8G1J - chains A and E of the 6 polymer chains in the assembly; structure by X-ray diffraction, 2.30 A resolution.

== Chain A ==
Protein: Cyclic GMP-AMP synthase
From: Mus musculus
Notes: EC 2.7.7.86; fragment: catalytic domain, residues 147-507
UniProt: Q8C6L5 (CGAS_MOUSE); numbering as in UniProt (aligned over 147-507)
Sequence (364 residues; each row starts with the number of its first residue):
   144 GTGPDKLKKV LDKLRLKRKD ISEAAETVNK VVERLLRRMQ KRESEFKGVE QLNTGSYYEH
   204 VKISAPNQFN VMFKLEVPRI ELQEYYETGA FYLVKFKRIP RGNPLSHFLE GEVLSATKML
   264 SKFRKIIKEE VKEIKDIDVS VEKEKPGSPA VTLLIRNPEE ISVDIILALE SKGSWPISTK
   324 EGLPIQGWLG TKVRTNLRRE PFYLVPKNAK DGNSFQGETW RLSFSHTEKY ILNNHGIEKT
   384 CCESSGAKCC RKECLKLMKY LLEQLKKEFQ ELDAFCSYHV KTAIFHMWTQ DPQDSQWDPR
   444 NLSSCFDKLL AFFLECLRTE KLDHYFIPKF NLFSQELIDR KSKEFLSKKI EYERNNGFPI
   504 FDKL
Unresolved in the structure: 144-147, 240-244, 351-358
Differences from the reference sequence: expression tag (144-146); engineered mutation Gln211 (Glu in Q8C6L5), Asn213 (Asp in Q8C6L5)
Metal / ion sites: Mg2+: Gln211, Asn213 (together with ATP); Zn2+: His378, Cys384, Cys385, Cys392
Ligand contacts:
  - ATP (adenosine-5'-triphosphate): Gly198, Ser199, Glu202, Lys205, Gln211, Asn213, Arg364, Ser368, Glu371, Lys402, Glu406, Ser420, Tyr421, Lys424, His467
  - GTP (guanosine-5'-triphosphate): Thr197, Gln211, Asn213, Met215, Pro289, Gly290, Ser291, Pro292, Ala293, Asp307, Ile309, Val348, Arg364, Ser366, Ser368
Reported in the primary citation:
  - binding site for GTP: Ser366
  - mutagenesis - E211Q/D213N/K382E: decreased binding to dsDNA
  - specificity-determining residues: His467 (proposed by the authors, not directly observed)
  - mutagenesis - R364A (33-fold), H467A: decreased catalytic activity on ATP/GTP
  - mutagenesis - H467A (2-fold): increased catalytic activity on GTP/GTP
  - specificity-determining residues: Ile309, Arg364
  - mutagenesis - R364A (10-fold): decreased catalytic activity on GTP/GTP
  - mutagenesis - R364A (4-fold): increased catalytic activity on ATP/ATP
  - mutagenesis - E211Q/D213N: abolished catalytic activity

== Chain E ==
Molecule: Palindromic DNA18
Sequence (18 nucleotides; each row starts with the number of its first residue):
     1 ATCTGTACAT GTACAGAT

== Chain A / chain E interface ==
Residue-residue contacts (13; chain A residue first):
  Arg158(A) with DG16(E), salt bridge to the phosphate
  Leu159(A) with DG16(E), sugar contact
  Lys160(A) with DG16(E), phosphate contact; DA17(E), phosphate contact
  Arg161(A) with DA15(E), base contact; DG16(E), hydrogen bond to the base; DA17(E), hydrogen bond to the phosphate
  His203(A) with DC14(E), phosphate contact; DA15(E), salt bridge to the phosphate
  Cys385(A) with DC14(E), phosphate contact
  Glu386(A) with DC14(E), phosphate contact
  Lys395(A) with DA15(E), salt bridge to the phosphate
  Lys399(A) with DG16(E), salt bridge to the phosphate
Also at the interface, not in a pair above, chain A (12 interface residues in all): Arg180, Asn376, Ser387
Also at the interface, not in a pair above, chain E (5 interface residues in all): DA7

== In short ==
12 residues of chain A and 5 residues of chain E are in contact, with 2 hydrogen bonds and 4 salt bridges.
Among the polar pairs are Arg161(A)-DG16(E), Arg161(A)-DA17(E) and Arg158(A)-DG16(E). The paper reports a
binding site for GTP at Ser366(A); R364A and H467A of chain A reduce catalytic activity on ATP/GTP; 4
substitutions were tested in all.
Chain A is Cyclic GMP-AMP synthase (Mus musculus) and chain E is Palindromic DNA18; the structure, Structure
of Ternary Complex of cGAS with dsDNA and Bound ATP and ITP, was determined by X-ray diffraction together with
7UUX, 7UXW, 7UYQ, 7UYZ, 7UZR, 7V0W and 14 further entries from the same study.
